Entry 8V5C (X-ray diffraction, 1.96 A resolution); this record covers chains A and B.

[Chain A (and B)]
Name: Invasin IpaD
Source organism: Shigella flexneri
Notes: chain B of this document is another copy of the same molecule, construct and numbering; everything in this record applies to it too
UniProt: P18013 (IPAD_SHIFL); residue numbers follow UniProt; this construct covers 122-320
Amino-acid sequence (199 residues; numbered 122 to 320; the number before each row is that of its first residue):
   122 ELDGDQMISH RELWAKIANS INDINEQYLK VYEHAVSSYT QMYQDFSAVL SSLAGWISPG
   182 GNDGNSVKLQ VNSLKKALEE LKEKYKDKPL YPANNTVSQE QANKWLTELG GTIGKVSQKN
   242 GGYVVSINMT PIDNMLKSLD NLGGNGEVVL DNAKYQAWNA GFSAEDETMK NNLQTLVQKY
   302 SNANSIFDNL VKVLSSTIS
Residues lining bound ligands: deoxycholic acid (DXC; (3alpha,5beta,12alpha)-3,12-dihydroxycholan-24-oic acid): I129, L134, K137, I138, S141, L315
From the paper describing this entry:
  - mutagenesis - Q148DEL (85 +/- 1 degC), Y149DEL (84 +/- 2 degC): increased stability
  - mutagenesis - Q148DEL (4.9 +/- 1.0 uM), Y149DEL (5.2 +/- 1.0 uM): unchanged binding to DOC
  - mutagenesis - Q148DEL, Y149DEL: decreased localization to DOC

[How chain A and chain B interact]
Pairs across the interface - 46 pairs, chain A then chain B:
  L123(A) - W135(B)  hydrophobic
  L123(A) - I319(B)  hydrophobic
  D124(A) - H131(B)
  D124(A) - W135(B)
  G125(A) - S130(B)
  G125(A) - H131(B)  hydrogen bond (backbone-backbone)
  G125(A) - R132(B)  hydrogen bond (backbone-backbone)
  G125(A) - W135(B)
  D126(A) - R132(B)  salt bridge
  Q127(A) - I129(B)
  Q127(A) - S130(B)
  Q127(A) - H131(B)  hydrogen bond (backbone-backbone)
  M128(A) - M128(B)  hydrophobic
  M128(A) - I129(B)
  M128(A) - S130(B)
  I129(A) - M128(B)
  I129(A) - I129(B)  hydrogen bond (backbone-backbone)
  S130(A) - G125(B)
  S130(A) - Q127(B)
  S130(A) - M128(B)
  H131(A) - D124(B)
  H131(A) - G125(B)  hydrogen bond (backbone-backbone)
  H131(A) - Q127(B)  hydrogen bond (backbone-backbone)
  R132(A) - G125(B)  hydrogen bond (backbone-backbone)
  R132(A) - D126(B)  salt bridge
  L134(A) - L134(B)  hydrophobic
  W135(A) - G125(B)
  Q299(A) - N303(B)  hydrogen bond
  N303(A) - N303(B)  hydrogen bond
  N303(A) - I307(B)
  S306(A) - I307(B)
  I307(A) - I307(B)
  I307(A) - N310(B)
  N310(A) - I145(B)
  N310(A) - I307(B)
  N310(A) - L311(B)
  L311(A) - L311(B)  hydrophobic
  L311(A) - V314(B)  hydrophobic
  L311(A) - L315(B)  hydrophobic
  V314(A) - I138(B)  hydrophobic
  V314(A) - I145(B)  hydrophobic
  S317(A) - K137(B)
  S317(A) - S141(B)  hydrogen bond
  T318(A) - K137(B)  hydrogen bond (backbone-side chain)
  T318(A) - I138(B)
  S320(A) - K137(B)  hydrogen bond (backbone-side chain)
Other interface residues (no listed pair), chain B (24 interface residues in all): L123, S306

[Overview]
22 residues of chain A and 24 residues of chain B are in contact; the contacts include 12 hydrogen bonds and 2
salt bridges. Among the polar pairs are D126(A)-R132(B), Q299(A)-N303(B) and N303(A)-N303(B). From the paper:
Q148DEL and Y149DEL of chain A increase stability; Q148DEL and Y149DEL of chain A reduce localization to DOC.
Chain A and chain B are both Invasin IpaD (Shigella flexneri); the structure, IpaD (122-321) Bound to
Deoxycholate, was determined by X-ray diffraction together with 8V5E, 8V7Q and 8V7S from the same study.
